7SN4 - chains P and g of the 44 polymer chains in the assembly; structure by electron microscopy, 3.60 A resolution.

[Chain P (and g)]
Name: Flagellin
Organism: Escherichia coli O157:H7
Notes: chain g of this document is another copy of the same molecule, construct and numbering; everything in this record applies to it too
UniProtKB: Q7AD06 (Q7AD06_ECO57); residues 1-585 here = UniProt positions 1-585
Sequence (585 residues; each row starts with the number of its first residue):
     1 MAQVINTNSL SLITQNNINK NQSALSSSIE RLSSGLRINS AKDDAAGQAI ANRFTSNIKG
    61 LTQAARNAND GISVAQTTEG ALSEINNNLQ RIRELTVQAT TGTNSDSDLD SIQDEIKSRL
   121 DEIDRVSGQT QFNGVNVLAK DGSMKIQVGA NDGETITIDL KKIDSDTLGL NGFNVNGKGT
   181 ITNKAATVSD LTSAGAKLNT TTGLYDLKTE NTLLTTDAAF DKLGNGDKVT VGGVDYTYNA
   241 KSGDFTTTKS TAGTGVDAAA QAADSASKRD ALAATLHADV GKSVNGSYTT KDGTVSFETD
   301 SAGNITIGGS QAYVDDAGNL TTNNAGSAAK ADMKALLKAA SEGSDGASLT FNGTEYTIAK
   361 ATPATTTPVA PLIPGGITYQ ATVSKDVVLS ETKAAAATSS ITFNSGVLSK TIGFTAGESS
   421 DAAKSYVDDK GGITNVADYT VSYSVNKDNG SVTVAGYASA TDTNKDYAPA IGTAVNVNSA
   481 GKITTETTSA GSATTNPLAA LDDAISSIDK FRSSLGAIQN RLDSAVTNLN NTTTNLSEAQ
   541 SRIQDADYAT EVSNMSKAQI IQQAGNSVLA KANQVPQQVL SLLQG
Not modelled in the structure: 361-375 (chain g: 252-257, 361-375)

[How chain P and chain g interact]
Residue-residue contacts (65; chain P residue first):
  Gln3(P) with Ala546(g); Asp547(g); Tyr548(g), hydrogen bond (backbone-backbone)
  Val4(P) with Asp545(g)
  Ile5(P) with Tyr548(g)
  Asn6(P) with Gly35(g), hydrogen bond (side chain-backbone); Leu36(g); Asp545(g), hydrogen bond
  Thr7(P) with Ser541(g), hydrogen bond; Asp545(g)
  Ser9(P) with Glu538(g)
  Leu12(P) with Ser537(g)
  Asn16(P) with Thr534(g), hydrogen bond
  Lys20(P) with Asn531(g)
  Ser40(P) with Glu79(g)
  Ala41(P) with Glu79(g); Gly516(g)
  Lys42(P) with Glu79(g), salt bridge; Gln519(g), hydrogen bond; Asn520(g), hydrogen bond (backbone-side chain)
  Ala45(P) with Ser513(g)
  Gln48(P) with Arg512(g)
  Asn52(P) with Asn86(g); Gln90(g); Asp509(g); Arg512(g), hydrogen bond
  Ser56(P) with Gln90(g); Arg93(g), hydrogen bond
  Lys59(P) with Gln90(g); Glu94(g)
  Gly60(P) with Val97(g)
  Gln63(P) with Val97(g); Gln98(g)
  Asn67(P) with Val97(g), hydrogen bond (side chain-backbone); Thr101(g)
  Asn133(P) with Thr103(g); Asp108(g)
  Met144(P) with Gly102(g); Thr103(g)
  Lys145(P) with Thr101(g); Gly102(g), hydrogen bond (backbone-backbone)
  Ile146(P) with Thr101(g)
  Gln147(P) with Thr100(g), hydrogen bond; Thr101(g)
  Ala150(P) with Arg93(g), hydrogen bond (backbone-side chain); Leu498(g)
  Asn151(P) with Arg93(g); Leu498(g)
  Asp152(P) with Asn496(g); Leu498(g); Ala499(g)
  Thr187(P) with Asp448(g), hydrogen bond (side chain-backbone)
  Val188(P) with Lys447(g); Asp448(g)
  Ser189(P) with Asp448(g), hydrogen bond (backbone-side chain)
  Lys447(P) with Val188(g); Tyr205(g); Gly450(g)
  Asp448(P) with Thr187(g), hydrogen bond; Val188(g); Ser189(g), hydrogen bond (side chain-backbone); Asn449(g); Gly450(g)
  Asn449(P) with Asn449(g)
  Leu582(P) with Val552(g)
Other interface residues (no listed pair), chain P (48 interface residues in all): Ala2, Ile13, Asp43, Ala49, Thr55, Asn57, Ala64, Val74, Phe132, Gly149, Gly450, Val579, Leu583
Other interface residues (no listed pair), chain g (48 interface residues in all): Leu32, Gln76, Ser105, Pro497, Asp502, Asn530, Ala549

[Overview]
Chain P and chain g each contribute 48 residues to their interface, with 17 hydrogen bonds and 1 salt bridge.
Polar contacts include Lys42(P)-Glu79(g), Asn6(P)-Gly35(g) and Asn6(P)-Asp545(g).
Both chains are Flagellin (Escherichia coli O157:H7). Entry 7SN4 (Cryo-EM structure of the enterohemorrhagic
E. coli O157:H7 flagellar filament) was determined by electron microscopy together with 7SN7, 7SN9, 7SQD and
7SQJ from the same study.
